Entry 9FKB (electron microscopy, 2.96 A resolution); this record covers chains Pe and AQ of the 87 polymer chains in the assembly.

== Chain Pe ==
Name: SPP1 gp17-like tail completion protein
Source organism: Haloferax tailed virus 1
Reference sequence: A0A410N6U9 (A0A410N6U9_HFTV1); residue numbers follow UniProt; this construct covers 1-157
Chain sequence (157 residues; row label = number of the first residue in the row):
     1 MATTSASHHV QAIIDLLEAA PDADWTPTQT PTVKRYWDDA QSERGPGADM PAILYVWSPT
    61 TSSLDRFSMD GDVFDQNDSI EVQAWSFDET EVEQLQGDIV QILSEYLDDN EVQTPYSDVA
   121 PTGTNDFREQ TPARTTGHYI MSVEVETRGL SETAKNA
Not modelled in the structure: 1

== Chain AQ ==
Name: Tail tube protein
Source organism: Haloferax tailed virus 1
Reference sequence: A0A410N6U0 (A0A410N6U0_HFTV1); numbering as in UniProt (aligned over 1-158)
Chain sequence (158 residues; numbered 1 to 158; the number before each row is that of its first residue):
     1 MATSPEGIWS NSGALTFEDP ADDSEILFAG VRDVTITPAY EHAELYTIDS TFRDEVKRYE
    61 HNVNVEITYA KFSLEFAQEW LGGPGATATA SQDDSDPMKF NLENVTPSAS GGFERTTAVE
   121 NVVFPELPLD SATYGEYEEY SLTGSGRSVT NLADTSGV
Not modelled in the structure: 1, 158

== Interface between chain Pe and chain AQ ==
Residue-residue contacts (21; chain Pe residue first):
  R66(Pe) - N11(AQ)
  F67(Pe) - R32(AQ)  hydrogen bond (backbone-side chain)
  F67(Pe) - A70(AQ)
  F67(Pe) - Y137(AQ)  hydrophobic
  S68(Pe) - G30(AQ)
  S68(Pe) - V31(AQ)
  M69(Pe) - S10(AQ)
  M69(Pe) - N11(AQ)
  M69(Pe) - V31(AQ)  hydrogen bond (backbone-backbone)
  M69(Pe) - R32(AQ)
  M69(Pe) - D33(AQ)
  M69(Pe) - V34(AQ)
  D70(Pe) - A29(AQ)
  D70(Pe) - G30(AQ)  hydrogen bond (side chain-backbone)
  D70(Pe) - V31(AQ)
  D70(Pe) - K71(AQ)  salt bridge
  D72(Pe) - K71(AQ)  salt bridge
  S117(Pe) - Y137(AQ)  hydrogen bond
  R148(Pe) - G135(AQ)  hydrogen bond (side chain-backbone)
  G149(Pe) - Y137(AQ)
  L150(Pe) - Y137(AQ)
Interface residues without a listed pair, chain Pe (11 interface residues in all): D75
Interface residues without a listed pair, chain AQ (13 interface residues in all): E136

== Overview ==
Chain Pe and chain AQ form an interface of 11 and 13 residues respectively, with 5 hydrogen bonds and 2 salt
bridges. Polar pairs include D70(Pe)-K71(AQ), D72(Pe)-K71(AQ) and F67(Pe)-R32(AQ).
Chain Pe is SPP1 gp17-like tail completion protein and chain AQ is Tail tube protein, both from Haloferax
tailed virus 1; the structure, Tail of emppty Haloferax tailed virus 1, was determined by electron microscopy,
deposited together with 8QPG, 8QPQ, 8QQN, 8QSI, 8QSY, 9H4P, 9H5B and 9H7V.
